Entry 4C54 (X-ray diffraction, 1.90 A resolution); this record covers chains A and B.

Chain A (and B):
Protein: Ig gamma-4 chain C region
Source organism: Homo sapiens
Notes: fragment: fc fragment, residues 114-327; chain B of this document is another copy of the same molecule, construct and numbering; everything in this record applies to it too
UniProtKB: P01861 (IGHG4_HUMAN); residues 234-447 here correspond to UniProt positions 114-327 (UniProt number = residue number - 120)
Sequence (214 residues; row label = number of the first residue in the row):
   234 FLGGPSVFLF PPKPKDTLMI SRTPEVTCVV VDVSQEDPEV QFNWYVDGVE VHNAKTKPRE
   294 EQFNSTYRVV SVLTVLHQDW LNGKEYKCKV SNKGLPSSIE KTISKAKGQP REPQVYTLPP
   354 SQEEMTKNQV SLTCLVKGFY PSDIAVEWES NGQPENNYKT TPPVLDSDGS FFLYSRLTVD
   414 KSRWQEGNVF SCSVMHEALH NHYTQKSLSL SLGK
Unresolved in the structure: 234-235, 446-447 (chain B: 234-235, 445-447)
Disulfides: Cys-261/Cys-321, Cys-367/Cys-425
Covalent attachments: glycan linked to Asn-297
UniProt features mapped onto this chain:
  - glycosylation: Asn-297 (N-linked (GlcNAc...) (complex) asparagine)
From the paper describing this entry:
  - post-translational modification sites: Asn-297
  - binding site for N-acetylglucosamine: Asn-297
  - conformationally variable residues (loop rearrangement, side-chain flip): Asp-270 to Glu-272, Ser-324 to Ser-331, Arg-409
  - self-association interface (contacts with another copy of this molecule); pairs are residue here / residue on that copy: Arg-409/Asp-399 (salt bridge)

How chain A and chain B interact:
Residue-residue contacts (47; chain A residue first):
  Tyr-349(A) with Ser-354(B); Glu-356(B); Glu-357(B); Lys-360(B)
  Thr-350(A) with Ser-354(B)
  Leu-351(A) with Leu-351(B), hydrophobic; Pro-352(B); Ser-354(B); Thr-366(B)
  Pro-352(A) with Leu-351(B)
  Ser-354(A) with Tyr-349(B); Thr-350(B); Leu-351(B)
  Glu-356(A) with Tyr-349(B)
  Glu-357(A) with Tyr-349(B); Lys-370(B)
  Lys-360(A) with Gln-347(B); Tyr-349(B)
  Ser-364(A) with Leu-368(B)
  Thr-366(A) with Leu-351(B); Tyr-407(B), hydrogen bond
  Lys-370(A) with Glu-357(B); Arg-409(B)
  Asn-390(A) with Ser-400(B)
  Lys-392(A) with Leu-398(B); Asp-399(B); Ser-400(B); Phe-405(B)
  Thr-394(A) with Thr-394(B); Val-397(B); Phe-405(B)
  Pro-395(A) with Val-397(B)
  Val-397(A) with Thr-394(B); Pro-395(B)
  Leu-398(A) with Lys-392(B)
  Asp-399(A) with Lys-392(B); Arg-409(B), salt bridge
  Ser-400(A) with Lys-392(B), hydrogen bond
  Phe-405(A) with Lys-392(B)
  Tyr-407(A) with Thr-366(B), hydrogen bond; Tyr-407(B), hydrophobic; Arg-409(B)
  Arg-409(A) with Leu-368(B); Lys-370(B); Asp-399(B), salt bridge; Phe-405(B); Tyr-407(B)
Also at the interface, not in a pair above, chain A (27 interface residues in all): Gln-347, Pro-353, Leu-368, Thr-393, Ser-408
Also at the interface, not in a pair above, chain B (26 interface residues in all): Pro-353, Ser-364, Thr-393, Ser-408
Interface features reported in the paper:
  - residue pairs: Arg-409(A)/Asp-399(B) (salt bridge), Arg-409(B)/Asp-399(A) (hydrogen bond)

In short:
The interface between chain A and chain B involves 27 residues on one side and 26 on the other; the contacts
include 3 hydrogen bonds and 2 salt bridges. Polar contacts include Asp-399(A)/Arg-409(B),
Thr-366(A)/Tyr-407(B) and Ser-400(A)/Lys-392(B). The paper describes a salt bridge between Arg-409(A) and
Asp-399(B); a hydrogen bond between Arg-409(B) and Asp-399(A). From the paper: a binding site for
N-acetylglucosamine at Asn-297(A); a modification site at Asn-297(A).
Both chains are Ig gamma-4 chain C region (Homo sapiens). Entry 4C54 (Crystal structure of recombinant human
IgG4 Fc) was determined by X-ray diffraction, deposited together with 4C55.
